Entry 7AZE (X-ray diffraction, 1.82 A resolution); this record covers chains A and B of the 4 polymer chains in the assembly.

== Chain A (and B) ==
Name: Beta sliding clamp
Source organism: Escherichia coli 2-427-07_S4_C3
Notes: chain B of this document is another copy of the same molecule, construct and numbering; everything in this record applies to it too
UniProt: A0A073FMV0 (A0A073FMV0_ECOLX); residues 1-366 here = UniProt positions 1-366
Chain sequence (386 residues; each row starts with the number of its first residue; numbers below 1 keep their minus sign (Met-19 is residue -19)):
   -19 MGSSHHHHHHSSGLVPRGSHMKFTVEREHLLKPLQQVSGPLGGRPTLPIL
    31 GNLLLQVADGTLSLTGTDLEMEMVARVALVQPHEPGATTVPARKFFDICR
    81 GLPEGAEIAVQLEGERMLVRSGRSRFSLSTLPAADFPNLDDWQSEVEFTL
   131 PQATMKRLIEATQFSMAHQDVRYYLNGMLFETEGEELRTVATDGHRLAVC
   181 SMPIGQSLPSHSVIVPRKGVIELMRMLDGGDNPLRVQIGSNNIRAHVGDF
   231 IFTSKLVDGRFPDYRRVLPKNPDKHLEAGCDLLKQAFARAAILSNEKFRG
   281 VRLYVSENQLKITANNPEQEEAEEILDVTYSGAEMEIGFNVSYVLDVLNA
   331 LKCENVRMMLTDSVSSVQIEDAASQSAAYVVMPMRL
Unresolved in the structure: -19 to -2 (chain B: -19 to -2, 23-26)
Sequence notes: initiating methionine (-19); expression tag (-18 to 0)
Ligand contacts: malonate ion (MLI): Arg168, Val179, Cys180, Ser181, Tyr244, Leu248, Gln355, Ser356, Ala357, Ala358

== Chain A / chain B interface ==
Pairs across the interface (64; chain A residue first):
  Pro71(A) - Glu300(B)
  Lys74(A) - Ile272(B)
  Lys74(A) - Asn296(B)
  Lys74(A) - Glu298(B)  salt bridge
  Lys74(A) - Glu300(B)  salt bridge
  Asp77(A) - Ile272(B)
  Ile78(A) - Ile272(B)
  Gly81(A) - Arg269(B)  hydrogen bond (backbone-side chain)
  Leu82(A) - Arg269(B)
  Arg96(A) - Glu298(B)  hydrogen bond (side chain-backbone)
  Arg96(A) - Gln299(B)
  Arg96(A) - Glu300(B)
  Arg103(A) - Gln289(B)
  Arg103(A) - Glu303(B)
  Arg103(A) - Glu304(B)
  Arg103(A) - Ile305(B)  hydrogen bond (backbone-backbone)
  Arg103(A) - Asp307(B)  salt bridge
  Ser104(A) - Arg269(B)
  Ser104(A) - Glu303(B)
  Ser104(A) - Glu304(B)  hydrogen bond
  Arg105(A) - Glu301(B)
  Arg105(A) - Ala302(B)
  Arg105(A) - Glu303(B)  hydrogen bond (backbone-backbone)
  Phe106(A) - Arg269(B)
  Phe106(A) - Glu301(B)
  Phe106(A) - Ala302(B)  hydrophobic
  Phe106(A) - Glu304(B)
  Ser107(A) - Glu300(B)
  Ser107(A) - Glu301(B)  hydrogen bond (backbone-backbone)
  Leu108(A) - Leu273(B)  hydrophobic
  Leu108(A) - Glu300(B)
  Ser109(A) - Glu300(B)  hydrogen bond
  Arg269(A) - Gly81(B)  hydrogen bond (side chain-backbone)
  Arg269(A) - Leu82(B)
  Arg269(A) - Ser104(B)
  Arg269(A) - Phe106(B)
  Ile272(A) - Lys74(B)
  Ile272(A) - Asp77(B)
  Ile272(A) - Ile78(B)
  Leu273(A) - Lys74(B)
  Leu273(A) - Phe106(B)  hydrophobic
  Leu273(A) - Leu108(B)  hydrophobic
  Asn296(A) - Lys74(B)
  Glu298(A) - Lys74(B)  salt bridge
  Glu298(A) - Arg96(B)  hydrogen bond (backbone-side chain)
  Gln299(A) - Arg96(B)
  Glu300(A) - Pro71(B)
  Glu300(A) - Lys74(B)  salt bridge
  Glu300(A) - Arg96(B)
  Glu300(A) - Ser107(B)
  Glu300(A) - Leu108(B)
  Glu300(A) - Ser109(B)  hydrogen bond
  Glu301(A) - Arg105(B)
  Glu301(A) - Phe106(B)
  Glu301(A) - Ser107(B)  hydrogen bond (backbone-backbone)
  Ala302(A) - Arg105(B)
  Ala302(A) - Phe106(B)  hydrophobic
  Glu303(A) - Arg103(B)
  Glu303(A) - Ser104(B)
  Glu303(A) - Arg105(B)  hydrogen bond (backbone-backbone)
  Glu304(A) - Arg103(B)
  Glu304(A) - Ser104(B)  hydrogen bond
  Glu304(A) - Phe106(B)
  Ile305(A) - Arg103(B)  hydrogen bond (backbone-backbone)
Other interface residues (no listed pair), chain A (28 interface residues in all): Pro83, Gln289
Other interface residues (no listed pair), chain B (29 interface residues in all): Pro83

== Summary ==
28 residues of chain A and 29 residues of chain B are in contact, with 14 hydrogen bonds and 5 salt bridges.
Polar contacts include Lys74(A)-Glu298(B), Lys74(A)-Glu300(B) and Arg103(A)-Asp307(B). Ligands of chain A:
malonate ion.
Both chains are Beta sliding clamp (Escherichia coli 2-427-07_S4_C3). Entry 7AZE (DNA polymerase sliding clamp
from Escherichia coli with peptide 18 bound) was determined by X-ray diffraction (same publication as 7AZ5,
7AZ6, 7AZ8, 7AZC, 7AZD, 7AZF and 3 further entries).
